PDB entry 4U98 | X-ray diffraction, 1.15 A resolution | chain A

[Chain A]
Protein: Maltokinase
Organism: Mycobacterium vanbaalenii
Notes: EC 2.7.1.175
Reference sequence: A1TH50 (MAK_MYCVP); residues 1-441 here = UniProt positions 1-441
Chain sequence (454 residues; each row starts with the number of its first residue):
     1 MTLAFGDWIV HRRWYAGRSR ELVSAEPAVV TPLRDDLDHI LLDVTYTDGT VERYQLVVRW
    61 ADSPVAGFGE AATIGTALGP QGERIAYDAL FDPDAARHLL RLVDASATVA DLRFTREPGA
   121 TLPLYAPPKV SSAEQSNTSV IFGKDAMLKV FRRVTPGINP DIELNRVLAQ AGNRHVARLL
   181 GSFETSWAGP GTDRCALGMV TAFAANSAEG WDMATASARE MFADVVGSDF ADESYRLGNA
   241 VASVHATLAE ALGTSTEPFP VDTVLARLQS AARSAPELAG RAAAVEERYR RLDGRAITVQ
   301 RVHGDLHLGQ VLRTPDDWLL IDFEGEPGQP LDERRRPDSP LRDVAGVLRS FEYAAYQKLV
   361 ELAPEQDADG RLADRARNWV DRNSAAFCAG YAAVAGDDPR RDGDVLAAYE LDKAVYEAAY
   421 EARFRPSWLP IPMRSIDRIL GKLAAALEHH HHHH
Unresolved in the structure: 1, 453-454
Differences from the reference sequence: expression tag (442-454)
Metal / ion sites: Mg2+ site 1: Q310, D322 (together with AMP-PCP); Mg2+ site 2: D322 (together with AMP-PCP)
Small-molecule neighbours: AMP-PCP (ACP; phosphomethylphosphonic acid adenylate ester): A133, E134, Q135, S136, N137, S139, M147, K149, A177, T201, A202, F203, A204, S207, E209, Q310, L312, I321, D322
What the authors report for this chain:
  - catalytic residues: D322
  - conformationally variable residues (side-chain flip): E134, Q135, D322
  - binding site for AMP-PCP: Q135, S136, N137, K149, T201, A202, A204, S207
  - Mg2+ coordination: Q310, D322
  - Mg2+ coordination through a water molecule: E324
  - contacts within the chain: W14-R152, E324-R334
  - catalytic residues: D305 (proposed by the authors, not directly observed)
  - mutagenesis - S136A, Y416F, Y420F: decreased catalytic activity
  - mutagenesis - K413A, Y416A, Y420A: abolished catalytic activity

[Overview]
Chain A binds AMP-PCP. Q310 and D322 coordinate Mg2+ site 1. The paper reports catalytic residues D322 and
D305; S136A, Y416F and Y420F reduce catalytic activity; 6 substitutions were tested in all.
Chain A is Maltokinase (Mycobacterium vanbaalenii); the structure, Structure of mycobacterial maltokinase, the
missing link in the essential GlgE-pathway (AppCp complex), was determined by X-ray diffraction, deposited
together with 4U94 and 4WZY.
